PDB entry 5NI0 | X-ray diffraction, 1.67 A resolution | chain A

Chain A:
Molecule: Beta-lactamase class B VIM-2
Source organism: Pseudomonas aeruginosa
UniProtKB: Q9K2N0 (Q9K2N0_PSEAI); the author numbering skips numbers that UniProt does not, so the offset changes along the chain: -1 to 45 = UniProt 1-47; 47-64 = UniProt 48-65; 66-100 = UniProt 66-100; 102-107 = UniProt 101-106; 6 more segments
Chain sequence (266 residues; numbered -1 to 300; 36 numbers in that range are skipped by the numbering (no residue carries them; nothing is unmodelled there); the number before each row is that of its first residue; numbers below 1 keep their minus sign (Met-1 is residue -1)):
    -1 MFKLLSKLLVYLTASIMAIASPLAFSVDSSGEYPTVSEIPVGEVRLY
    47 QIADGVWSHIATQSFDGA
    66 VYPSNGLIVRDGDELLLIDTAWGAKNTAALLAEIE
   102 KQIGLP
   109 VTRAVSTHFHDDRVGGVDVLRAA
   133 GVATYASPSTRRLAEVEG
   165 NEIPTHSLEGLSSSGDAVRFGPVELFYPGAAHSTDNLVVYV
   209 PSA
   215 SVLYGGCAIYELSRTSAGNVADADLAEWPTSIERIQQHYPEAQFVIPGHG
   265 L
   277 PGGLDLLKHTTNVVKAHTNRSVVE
Unresolved in the structure: -1 to 29, 296-300
Bound ions: Zn2+ site 1: His116, His118, His196; Zn2+ site 2: Asp120, Cys221, His263
Residues lining bound ligands: 8XW ([(2R)-1-ethanoylsulfanyl-6-phenyl-hexan-2-yl]phosphonic acid): Phe61, Tyr67, Trp87, His118, Asp119, Asp120, His196, Cys221, Arg228, Gly232, Asn233, His263

In short:
Bound to chain A: compound 8XW. The Zn2+ site 1 is built by His116, His118 and His196. Asp120, Cys221 and
His263 coordinate Zn2+ site 2.
Chain A is Beta-lactamase class B VIM-2 (Pseudomonas aeruginosa); the structure, VIM-2_10c.
Metallo-beta-Lactamase Inhibitors by Bioisosteric Replacement: Preparation, Activity and Binding, was
determined by X-ray diffraction, deposited together with 5NHZ and 5MM9.
